1LY0 - chain A; structure by X-ray diffraction, 1.36 A resolution.

[Chain A]
Molecule: Thaumatin I
Organism: Thaumatococcus daniellii
Reference sequence: P02883 (THM1_THADA); numbering as in UniProt (aligned over 1-207)
Amino-acid sequence (207 residues; numbered 1 to 207; the number before each row is that of its first residue):
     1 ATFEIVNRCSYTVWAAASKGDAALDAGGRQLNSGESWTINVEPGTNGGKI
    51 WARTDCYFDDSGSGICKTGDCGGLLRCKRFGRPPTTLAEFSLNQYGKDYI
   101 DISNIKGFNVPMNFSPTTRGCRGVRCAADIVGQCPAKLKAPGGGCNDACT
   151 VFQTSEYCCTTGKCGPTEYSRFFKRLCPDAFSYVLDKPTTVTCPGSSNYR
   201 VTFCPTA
Disulfides: C9-C204, C56-C66, C71-C77, C121-C193, C126-C177, C134-C145, C149-C158, C159-C164

[Overview]
Chain A is Thaumatin I (Thaumatococcus daniellii); the structure, Structure of thaumatin crystallized in the
presence of glycerol, was determined by X-ray diffraction (same publication as 1LXZ).
